9E23 - chains A and G of the 16 polymer chains in the assembly; structure by electron microscopy, 6.20 A resolution (low resolution: residue-level contacts below are approximate; hydrogen-bond / salt-bridge calls are withheld).

[Chain A (and G)]
Name: Cytoplasmic dynein 1 heavy chain 1
Organism: Homo sapiens
Notes: chain G of this document is another copy of the same molecule, construct and numbering; everything in this record applies to it too
Reference sequence: Q14204 (DYHC1_HUMAN); residue numbers follow UniProt; this construct covers 2-4646
Amino-acid sequence (4843 residues; numbered -196 to 4646; the number before each row is that of its first residue; numbers below 1 keep their minus sign (Gly-196 is residue -196)):
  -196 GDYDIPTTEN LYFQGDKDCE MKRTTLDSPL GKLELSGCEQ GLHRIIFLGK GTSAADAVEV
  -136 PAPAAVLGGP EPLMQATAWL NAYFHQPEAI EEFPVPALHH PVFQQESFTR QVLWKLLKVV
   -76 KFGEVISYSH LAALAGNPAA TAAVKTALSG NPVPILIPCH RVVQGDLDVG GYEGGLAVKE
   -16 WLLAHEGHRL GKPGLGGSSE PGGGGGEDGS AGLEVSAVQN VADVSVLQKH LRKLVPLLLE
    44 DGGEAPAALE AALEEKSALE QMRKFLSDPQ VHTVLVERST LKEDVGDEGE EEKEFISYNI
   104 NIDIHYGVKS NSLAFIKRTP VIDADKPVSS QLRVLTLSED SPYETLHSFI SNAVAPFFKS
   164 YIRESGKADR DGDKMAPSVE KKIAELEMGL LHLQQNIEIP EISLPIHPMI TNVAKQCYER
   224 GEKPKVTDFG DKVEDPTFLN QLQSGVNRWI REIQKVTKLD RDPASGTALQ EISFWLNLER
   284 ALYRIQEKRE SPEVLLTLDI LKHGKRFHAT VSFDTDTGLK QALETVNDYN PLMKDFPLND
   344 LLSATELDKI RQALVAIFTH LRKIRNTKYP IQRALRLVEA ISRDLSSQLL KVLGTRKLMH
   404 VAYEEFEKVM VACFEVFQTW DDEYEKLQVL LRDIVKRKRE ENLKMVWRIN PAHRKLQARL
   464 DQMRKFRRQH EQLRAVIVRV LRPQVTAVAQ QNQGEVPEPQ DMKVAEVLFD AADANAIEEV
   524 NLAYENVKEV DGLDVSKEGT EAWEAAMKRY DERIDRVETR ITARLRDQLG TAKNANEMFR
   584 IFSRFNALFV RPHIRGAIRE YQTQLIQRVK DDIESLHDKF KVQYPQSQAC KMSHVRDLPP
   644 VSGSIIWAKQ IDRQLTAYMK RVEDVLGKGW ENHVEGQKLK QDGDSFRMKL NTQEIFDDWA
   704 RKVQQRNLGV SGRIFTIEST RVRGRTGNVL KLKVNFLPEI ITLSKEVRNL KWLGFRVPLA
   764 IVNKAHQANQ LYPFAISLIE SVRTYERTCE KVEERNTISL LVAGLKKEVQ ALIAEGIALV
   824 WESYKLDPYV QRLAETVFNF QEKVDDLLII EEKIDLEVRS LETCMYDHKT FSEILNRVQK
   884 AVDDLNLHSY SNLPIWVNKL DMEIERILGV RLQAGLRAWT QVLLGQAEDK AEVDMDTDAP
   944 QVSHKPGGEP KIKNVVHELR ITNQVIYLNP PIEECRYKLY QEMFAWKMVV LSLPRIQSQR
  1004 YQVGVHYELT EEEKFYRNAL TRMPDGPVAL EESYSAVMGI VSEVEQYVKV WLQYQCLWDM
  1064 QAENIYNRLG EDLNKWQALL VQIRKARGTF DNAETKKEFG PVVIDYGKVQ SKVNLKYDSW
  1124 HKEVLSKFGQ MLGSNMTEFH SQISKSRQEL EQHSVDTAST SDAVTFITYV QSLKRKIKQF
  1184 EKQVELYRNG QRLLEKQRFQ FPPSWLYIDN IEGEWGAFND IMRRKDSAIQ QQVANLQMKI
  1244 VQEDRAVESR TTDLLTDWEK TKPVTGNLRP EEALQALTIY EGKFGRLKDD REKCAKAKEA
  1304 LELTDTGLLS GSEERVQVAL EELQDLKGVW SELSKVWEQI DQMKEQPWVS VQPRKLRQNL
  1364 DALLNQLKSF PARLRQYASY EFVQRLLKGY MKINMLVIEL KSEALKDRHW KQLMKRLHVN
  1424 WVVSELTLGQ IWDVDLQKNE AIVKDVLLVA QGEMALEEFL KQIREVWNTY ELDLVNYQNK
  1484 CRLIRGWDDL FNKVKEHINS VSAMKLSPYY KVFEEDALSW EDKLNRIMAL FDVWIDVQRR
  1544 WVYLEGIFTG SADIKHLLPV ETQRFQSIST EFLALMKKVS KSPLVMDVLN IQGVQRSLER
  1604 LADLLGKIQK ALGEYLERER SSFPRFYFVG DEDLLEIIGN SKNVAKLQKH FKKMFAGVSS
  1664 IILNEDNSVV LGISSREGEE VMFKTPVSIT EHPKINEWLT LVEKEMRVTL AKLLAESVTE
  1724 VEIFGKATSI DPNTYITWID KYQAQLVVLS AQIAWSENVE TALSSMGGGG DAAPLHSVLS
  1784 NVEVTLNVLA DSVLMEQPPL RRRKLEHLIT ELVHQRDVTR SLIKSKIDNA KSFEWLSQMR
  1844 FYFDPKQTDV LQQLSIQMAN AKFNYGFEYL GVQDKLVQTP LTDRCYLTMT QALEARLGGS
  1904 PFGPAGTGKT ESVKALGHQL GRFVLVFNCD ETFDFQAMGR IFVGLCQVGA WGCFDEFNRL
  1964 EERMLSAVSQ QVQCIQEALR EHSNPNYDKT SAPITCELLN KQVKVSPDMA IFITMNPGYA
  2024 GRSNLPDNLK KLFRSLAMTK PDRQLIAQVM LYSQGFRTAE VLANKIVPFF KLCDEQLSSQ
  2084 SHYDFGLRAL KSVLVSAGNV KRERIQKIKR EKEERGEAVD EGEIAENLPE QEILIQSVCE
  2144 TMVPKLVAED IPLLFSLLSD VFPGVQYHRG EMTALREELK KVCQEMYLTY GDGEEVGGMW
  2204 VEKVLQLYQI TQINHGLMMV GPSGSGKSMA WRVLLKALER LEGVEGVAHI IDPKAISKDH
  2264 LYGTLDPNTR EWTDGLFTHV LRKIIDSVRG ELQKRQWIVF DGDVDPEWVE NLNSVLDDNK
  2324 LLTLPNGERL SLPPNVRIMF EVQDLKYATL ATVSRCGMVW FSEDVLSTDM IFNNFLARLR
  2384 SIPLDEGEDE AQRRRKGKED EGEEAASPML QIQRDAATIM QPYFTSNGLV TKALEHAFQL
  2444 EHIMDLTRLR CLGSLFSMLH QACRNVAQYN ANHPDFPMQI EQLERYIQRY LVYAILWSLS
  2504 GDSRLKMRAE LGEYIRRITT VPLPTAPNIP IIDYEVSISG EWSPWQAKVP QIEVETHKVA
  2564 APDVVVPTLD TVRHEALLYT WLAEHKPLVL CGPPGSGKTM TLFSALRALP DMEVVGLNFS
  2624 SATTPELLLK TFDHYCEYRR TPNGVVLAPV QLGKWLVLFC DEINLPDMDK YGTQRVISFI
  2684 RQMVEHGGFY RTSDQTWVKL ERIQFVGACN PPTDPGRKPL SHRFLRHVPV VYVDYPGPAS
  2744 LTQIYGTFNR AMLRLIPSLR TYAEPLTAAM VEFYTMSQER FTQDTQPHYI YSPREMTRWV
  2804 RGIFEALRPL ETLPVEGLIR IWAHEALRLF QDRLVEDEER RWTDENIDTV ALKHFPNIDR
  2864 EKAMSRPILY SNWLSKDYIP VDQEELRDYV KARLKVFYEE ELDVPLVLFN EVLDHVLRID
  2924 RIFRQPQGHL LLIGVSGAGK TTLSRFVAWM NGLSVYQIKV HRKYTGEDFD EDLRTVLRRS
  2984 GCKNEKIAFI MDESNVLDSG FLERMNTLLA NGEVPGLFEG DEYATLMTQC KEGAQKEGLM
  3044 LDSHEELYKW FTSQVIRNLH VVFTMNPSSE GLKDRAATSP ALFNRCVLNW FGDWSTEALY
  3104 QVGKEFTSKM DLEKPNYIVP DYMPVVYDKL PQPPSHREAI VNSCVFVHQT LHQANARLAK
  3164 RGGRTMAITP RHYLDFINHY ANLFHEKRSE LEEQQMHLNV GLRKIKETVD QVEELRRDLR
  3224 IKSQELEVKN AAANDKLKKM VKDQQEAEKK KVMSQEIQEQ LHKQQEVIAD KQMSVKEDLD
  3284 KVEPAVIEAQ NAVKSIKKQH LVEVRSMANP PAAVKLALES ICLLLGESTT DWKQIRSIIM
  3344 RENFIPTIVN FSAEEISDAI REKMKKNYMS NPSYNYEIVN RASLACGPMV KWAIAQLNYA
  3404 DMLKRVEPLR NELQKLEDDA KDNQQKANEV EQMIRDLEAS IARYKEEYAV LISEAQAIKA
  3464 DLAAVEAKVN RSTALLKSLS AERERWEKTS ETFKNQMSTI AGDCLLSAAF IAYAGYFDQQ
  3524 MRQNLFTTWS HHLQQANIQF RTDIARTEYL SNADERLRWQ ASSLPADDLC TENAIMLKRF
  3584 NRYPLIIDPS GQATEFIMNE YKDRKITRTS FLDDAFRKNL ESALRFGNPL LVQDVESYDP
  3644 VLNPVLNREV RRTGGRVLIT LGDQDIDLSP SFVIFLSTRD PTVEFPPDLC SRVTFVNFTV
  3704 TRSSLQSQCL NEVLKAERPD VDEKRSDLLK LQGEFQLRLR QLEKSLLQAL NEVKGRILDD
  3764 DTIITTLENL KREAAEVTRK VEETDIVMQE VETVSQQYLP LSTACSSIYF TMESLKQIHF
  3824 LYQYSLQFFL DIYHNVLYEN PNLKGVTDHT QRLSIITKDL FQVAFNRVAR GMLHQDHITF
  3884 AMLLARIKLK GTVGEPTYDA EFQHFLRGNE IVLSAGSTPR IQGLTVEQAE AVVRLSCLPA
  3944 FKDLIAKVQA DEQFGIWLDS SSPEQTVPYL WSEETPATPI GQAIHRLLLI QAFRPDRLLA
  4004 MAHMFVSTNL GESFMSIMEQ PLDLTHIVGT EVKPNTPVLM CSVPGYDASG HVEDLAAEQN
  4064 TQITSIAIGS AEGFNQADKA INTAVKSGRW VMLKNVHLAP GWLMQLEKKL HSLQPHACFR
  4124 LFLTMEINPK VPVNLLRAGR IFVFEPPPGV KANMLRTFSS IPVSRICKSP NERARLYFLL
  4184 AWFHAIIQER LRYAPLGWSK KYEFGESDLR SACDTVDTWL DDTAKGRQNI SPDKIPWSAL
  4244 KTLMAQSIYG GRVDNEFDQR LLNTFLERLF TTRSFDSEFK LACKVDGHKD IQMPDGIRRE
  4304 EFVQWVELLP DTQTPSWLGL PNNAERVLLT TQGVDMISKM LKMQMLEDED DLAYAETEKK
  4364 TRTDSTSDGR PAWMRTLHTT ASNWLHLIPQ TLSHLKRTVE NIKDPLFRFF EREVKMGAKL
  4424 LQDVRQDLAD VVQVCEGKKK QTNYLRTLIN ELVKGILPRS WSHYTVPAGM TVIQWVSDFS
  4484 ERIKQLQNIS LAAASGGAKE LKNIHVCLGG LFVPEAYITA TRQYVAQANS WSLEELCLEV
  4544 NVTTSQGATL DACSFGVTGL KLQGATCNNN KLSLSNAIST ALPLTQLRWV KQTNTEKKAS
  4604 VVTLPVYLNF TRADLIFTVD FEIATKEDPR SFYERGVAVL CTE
Not modelled in the structure: -196 to 26, 86-96, 169-177, 199-4646
Sequence notes: expression tag (-196 to 1)
Swiss-Prot annotation at these positions:
  - binding site (ATP): Gly1906 to Thr1913, Gly2224 to Ser2231, Gly2595 to Thr2602, Gly2937 to Thr2944
  - modified residue: Ser2 (N-acetylserine), Ser70 (Phosphoserine), Lys1125 (N6-acetyllysine), Ser1230 (Phosphoserine), Lys3480 (N6-acetyllysine), Ser4162 (Phosphoserine), Lys4283 (N6-acetyllysine), Thr4366 (Phosphothreonine), Ser4368 (Phosphoserine)

[Interface between chain A and chain G]
Residue-residue contacts (15; chain A residue first):
  Leu40(A) - Ser132(G)
  Leu41(A) - Ser132(G)
  Leu41(A) - Ser133(G)
  Arg121(A) - Asn155(G)
  Arg121(A) - Ala156(G)
  Thr139(A) - Ser133(G)
  Leu140(A) - Ser133(G)
  Met178(A) - Lys185(G)
  Met178(A) - Leu189(G)
  Ala179(A) - Leu189(G)
  Ser181(A) - Lys185(G)
  Val182(A) - Val182(G)
  Val182(A) - Lys185(G)
  Lys185(A) - Met178(G)
  Lys185(A) - Val182(G)
Other interface residues (no listed pair), chain A (17 interface residues in all): Asp44, Pro130, Arg136, Ser141, Tyr164, Glu188, Leu189
Other interface residues (no listed pair), chain G (14 interface residues in all): Asp44, Ala127, Val137, Leu149, Ser181, Ile186

[Overview]
17 residues of chain A and 14 residues of chain G are in contact. From UniProt: 32 ATP-binding residues on
chain A.
Both chains are Cytoplasmic dynein 1 heavy chain 1 (Homo sapiens). Entry 9E23 (Cryo-EM structure of Pre-Chi
dynein tail) was determined by electron microscopy together with 9DZY, 9E0T, 9E0W, 9E22 and 9E28 from the same
study.
